Entry 4L5I (X-ray diffraction, 3.21 A resolution); this record covers chains A and D of the 4 polymer chains in the assembly.

== Chain A (and D) ==
Name: Transcriptional regulator LsrR
Organism: Escherichia coli
Notes: chain D of this document is another copy of the same molecule, construct and numbering; everything in this record applies to it too
Reference sequence: P76141 (LSRR_ECOLI); residues 1-317 here = UniProt positions 1-317
Amino-acid sequence (318 residues; numbered 0 to 317; the number before each row is that of its first residue; numbering starts at 0):
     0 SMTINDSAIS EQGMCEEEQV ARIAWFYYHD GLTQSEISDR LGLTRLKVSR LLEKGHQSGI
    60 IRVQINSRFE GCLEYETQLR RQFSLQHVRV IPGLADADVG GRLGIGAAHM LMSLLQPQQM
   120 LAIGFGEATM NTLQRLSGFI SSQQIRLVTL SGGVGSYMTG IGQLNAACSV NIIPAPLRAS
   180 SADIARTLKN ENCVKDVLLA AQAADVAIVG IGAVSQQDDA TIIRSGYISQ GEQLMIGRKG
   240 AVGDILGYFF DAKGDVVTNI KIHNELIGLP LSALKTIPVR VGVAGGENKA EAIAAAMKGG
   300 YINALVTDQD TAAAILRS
Not modelled in the structure: 0-11 (chain D: 0-10)
Sequence notes: expression tag (0)
UniProt features mapped onto this chain:
  - DNA-binding region: Gln33 to Gln56 (H-T-H motif)

== Interface between chain A and chain D ==
Pairs across the interface (67; chain A residue first):
  Cys14(A) with Arg67(D)
  Glu16(A) with Ser66(D), hydrogen bond; Arg67(D), salt bridge
  Glu17(A) with Phe68(D)
  Ala20(A) with Phe68(D)
  Arg21(A) with Phe68(D), hydrogen bond (side chain-backbone); Glu69(D), hydrogen bond (side chain-backbone); Gly70(D), hydrogen bond (side chain-backbone); Cys71(D); Pro91(D)
  Trp24(A) with Glu69(D); Ile90(D), hydrophobic; Pro91(D); Arg101(D); Gly105(D)
  Phe25(A) with Pro91(D), hydrophobic; Gly92(D); Leu93(D), hydrophobic
  Tyr27(A) with Val62(D), hydrophobic
  His28(A) with Val62(D); Ile104(D); His108(D)
  Asp29(A) with Leu93(D); Arg101(D), salt bridge
  Leu31(A) with Leu93(D), hydrophobic
  Arg39(A) with Gly92(D), hydrogen bond (side chain-backbone); Gln308(D)
  Ile59(A) with Gln63(D); Ile64(D); Asn65(D); Ser66(D)
  Arg61(A) with Val62(D); Gln63(D), hydrogen bond (backbone-backbone)
  Val62(A) with Tyr27(D), hydrophobic; His28(D); Ile60(D), hydrophobic; Arg61(D)
  Gln63(A) with Ile60(D); Arg61(D), hydrogen bond (backbone-backbone)
  Ile64(A) with Ala23(D), hydrophobic; Trp24(D); Ile59(D)
  Asn65(A) with Gly58(D); Ile59(D), hydrogen bond (backbone-backbone); Met111(D); Phe138(D); Ser141(D), hydrogen bond
  Arg67(A) with Ser140(D); Ser141(D), hydrogen bond (side chain-backbone); Gln143(D)
  Phe68(A) with Glu17(D)
  Glu69(A) with Glu17(D); Ala20(D)
  Leu72(A) with Ala20(D); Arg21(D); Trp24(D), hydrophobic
  Glu73(A) with Trp24(D)
  Glu75(A) with Arg21(D), salt bridge
  Thr76(A) with Trp24(D)
  Arg79(A) with Phe25(D); Asp29(D), salt bridge
  Arg80(A) with Asp29(D), salt bridge
  Arg88(A) with Met13(D); Arg21(D)
  His108(A) with Gln11(D); Gly12(D); Met13(D)
Other interface residues (no listed pair), chain A (34 interface residues in all): Ala23, Ile60, Ser66, His86, Pro91
Other interface residues (no listed pair), chain D (44 interface residues in all): Arg39, His55, Leu72, Gly137

== Overview ==
The interface between chain A and chain D involves 34 residues on one side and 44 on the other; the contacts
include 10 hydrogen bonds and 5 salt bridges. Polar pairs include Glu16(A)-Arg67(D), Asp29(A)-Arg101(D) and
Glu75(A)-Arg21(D).
Chain A and chain D are both Transcriptional regulator LsrR (Escherichia coli); the structure, Crystal
structures of the LsrR proteins complexed with phospho-AI-2 and its two different analogs reveal distinct ...,
was determined by X-ray diffraction (same publication as 4L4Z, 4L50, 4L51 and 4L5J).
